PDB entry 9GRY | electron microscopy, 3.00 A resolution | chains A and B

Chain A:
Molecule: human SLC35B1-Q113F
Organism: Homo sapiens
Chain sequence (329 residues; each row starts with the number of its first residue):
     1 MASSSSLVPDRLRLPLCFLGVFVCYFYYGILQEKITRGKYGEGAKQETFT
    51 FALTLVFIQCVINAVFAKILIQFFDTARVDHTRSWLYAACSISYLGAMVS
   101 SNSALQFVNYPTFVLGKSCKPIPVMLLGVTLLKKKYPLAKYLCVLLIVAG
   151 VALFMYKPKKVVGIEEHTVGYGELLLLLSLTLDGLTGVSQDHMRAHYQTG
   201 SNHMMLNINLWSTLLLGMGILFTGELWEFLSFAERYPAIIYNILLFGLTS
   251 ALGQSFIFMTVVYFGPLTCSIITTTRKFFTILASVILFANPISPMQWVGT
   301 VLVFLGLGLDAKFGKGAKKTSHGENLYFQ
Disordered / not traced: 1-11, 160-167, 315-329
Ligand contacts: AMP-PNP (ANP; phosphoaminophosphonic acid-adenylate ester): Tyr25, Lys120, Gln254, Ile257, Val261, Cys269, Ser270, Thr273, Arg276, Lys277
What the authors report for this chain:
  - binding site for AMP-PNP: Lys120, Gln254, Ile257, Val261, Cys269, Thr273, Arg276, Lys277
  - conformationally variable residues (side-chain flip): Lys120, Lys277
  - contacts within the chain: Tyr25-Gln254

Chain B:
Molecule: Maltodextrin-binding protein
Organism: Mus musculus
UniProt: A0A4P1LXE0 (A0A4P1LXE0_SERSF); residues 114-482 here correspond to UniProt positions 2-370 (UniProt number = residue number - 112)
Chain sequence (612 residues; row label = number of the first residue in the row):
     1 DIVMTQSPASLTVSLGQSVTISCRASENVEYYGTSLMQWYQQKPGQPPKF
    51 LIYGASNIESGVPARFSGSGSGTDFSLNIHPVEEDDIAMYFCQQSRKVPY
   101 TFGSGTKLEIKGSGKIEEGKLVIWINGDKGYNGLAEVGKKFEKDTGIKVT
   151 VEHPDKLEEKFPQVAATGDGPDIIFWAHDRFGGYAQSGLLAEITPDKAFQ
   201 DKLYPFTWDAVRYNGKLIAYPIAVEALSLIYNKDLLPNPPKTWEEIPALD
   251 KELKAKGKSALMFNLQEPYFTWPLIAADGGYAFKYENGKYDIKDVGVDNA
   301 GAKAGLTFLVDLIKNKHMNADTDYSIAEAAFNKGETAMTINGPWAWSNID
   351 TSKVNYGVTVLPTFKGQPSKPFVGVLSAGINAASPNKELAKEFLENYLLT
   401 DEGLEAVNKDKPLGAVALKSYEEELVKDPRIAATMENAQKGEIMPNIPQM
   451 SAFWYAVRTAVINAASGRQTVDEALKDAQTNALGSGEVQLQESGPGLVKP
   501 SQSLSLTCSVTGYSITSDYYWNWIRQFPGNKLEWMAYIRYDGTSDYNPSL
   551 KNRISITRDTSKNQFFLKLNSVATEDTATYYCARAYYYDGINFDYWGQGT
   601 TLTVSSENLYFQ
Disordered / not traced: 114-484
Sequence notes: expression tag (1-113, 483-612); conflict Val426 (Ala314 in A0A4P1LXE0)
Cystine bridges: Cys23-Cys92, Cys508-Cys582

How chain A and chain B interact:
Contacting residue pairs - 17 pairs, chain A then chain B:
  Val79(A) with Tyr537(B); Arg539(B); Asp545(B)
  Asp80(A) with Arg539(B), hydrogen bond (backbone-side chain)
  His81(A) with Tyr520(B), hydrogen bond; Tyr537(B); Tyr587(B)
  Arg83(A) with Asp518(B), salt bridge; Tyr540(B), hydrogen bond
  Arg194(A) with Tyr32(B)
  Ala195(A) with Thr34(B), hydrogen bond (backbone-side chain)
  His196(A) with Tyr588(B), hydrogen bond; Asp589(B), salt bridge
  Tyr197(A) with Tyr587(B)
  Gln198(A) with Tyr31(B); Leu36(B); Tyr587(B)
Interface residues without a listed pair, chain A (10 interface residues in all): Thr199
Interface residues without a listed pair, chain B (14 interface residues in all): Tyr100

Overview:
Chain A and chain B form an interface of 10 and 14 residues respectively; the contacts include 5 hydrogen
bonds and 2 salt bridges. Among the polar pairs are Arg83(A)-Asp518(B), His196(A)-Asp589(B) and
Asp80(A)-Arg539(B). From the paper: a binding site for AMP-PNP at Lys120(A), Gln254(A) and Ile257(A) among
others; conformational variability at Lys120(A) and Lys277(A).
Here chain A is human SLC35B1-Q113F (Homo sapiens) and chain B is Maltodextrin-binding protein (Mus musculus).
Entry 9GRY (Cryo-EM structure of human SLC35B1-Q113F variant with AMP-PNP) was determined by electron
microscopy (same publication as 9GS3, 9GS5, 9GS7, 9GSL and 9I20).
